Entry 7CKB (electron microscopy, 3.24 A resolution); this record covers chains Bb and Cb of the 180 polymer chains in the assembly.

Chain Bb (and Cb):
Protein: Major carboxysome shell protein 1A
Source organism: Halothiobacillus neapolitanus (strain ATCC 23641 / c2)
Notes: chain Cb of this document is another copy of the same molecule, construct and numbering; everything in this record applies to it too
UniProt: P45689 (CSOA_HALNC); numbering as in UniProt (aligned over 1-98)
Sequence (98 residues; row label = number of the first residue in the row):
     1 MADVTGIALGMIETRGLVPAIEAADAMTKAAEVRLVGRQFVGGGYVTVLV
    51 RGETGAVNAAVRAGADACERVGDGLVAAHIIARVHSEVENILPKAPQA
Unresolved in the structure: 1-5, 97-98

How chain Bb and chain Cb interact:
Contacting residue pairs (38; chain Bb residue first):
  G16(Bb) - E13(Cb)
  G16(Bb) - Y45(Cb)
  L17(Bb) - E13(Cb)  hydrogen bond (backbone-side chain)
  L17(Bb) - Q39(Cb)
  L17(Bb) - V41(Cb)  hydrophobic
  L17(Bb) - T47(Cb)
  V18(Bb) - M11(Cb)  hydrophobic
  V18(Bb) - E13(Cb)
  V18(Bb) - A77(Cb)  hydrophobic
  V18(Bb) - H79(Cb)
  I21(Bb) - M11(Cb)  hydrophobic
  E22(Bb) - H79(Cb)  salt bridge
  E22(Bb) - I81(Cb)
  A24(Bb) - V88(Cb)
  D25(Bb) - I81(Cb)
  D25(Bb) - R83(Cb)
  D25(Bb) - V84(Cb)
  D25(Bb) - H85(Cb)  hydrogen bond (side chain-backbone)
  D25(Bb) - V88(Cb)
  T28(Bb) - H85(Cb)
  T28(Bb) - E87(Cb)
  T28(Bb) - V88(Cb)
  K29(Bb) - R83(Cb)  hydrogen bond (side chain-backbone)
  R34(Bb) - E87(Cb)
  L35(Bb) - E87(Cb)  hydrogen bond (backbone-side chain)
  L35(Bb) - I91(Cb)  hydrophobic
  R38(Bb) - I91(Cb)
  F40(Bb) - V41(Cb)
  G43(Bb) - G42(Cb)
  G44(Bb) - G42(Cb)  hydrogen bond (backbone-backbone)
  G44(Bb) - Y45(Cb)
  V46(Bb) - V41(Cb)  hydrophobic
  V71(Bb) - H79(Cb)
  G72(Bb) - A77(Cb)
  D73(Bb) - Y45(Cb)  hydrogen bond
  D73(Bb) - V76(Cb)
  P96(Bb) - N90(Cb)
  P96(Bb) - I91(Cb)  hydrophobic
Other interface residues (no listed pair), chain Bb (22 interface residues in all): R15, V33
Other interface residues (no listed pair), chain Cb (22 interface residues in all): L9, G43, L49, L92

Summary:
Chain Bb and chain Cb each contribute 22 residues to their interface, with 6 hydrogen bonds and 1 salt bridge.
Polar pairs include E22(Bb)-H79(Cb), L17(Bb)-E13(Cb) and D25(Bb)-H85(Cb).
Chain Bb and chain Cb are both Major carboxysome shell protein 1A (Halothiobacillus neapolitanus (strain ATCC
23641 / c2)); the structure, Simplified Alpha-Carboxysome, T=3, was determined by electron microscopy together
with 7CKC and 7DHQ from the same study.
